Entry 8X5N (electron microscopy, 2.80 A resolution); this record covers chains A and D of the 8 polymer chains in the assembly.

# Chain A (and D)
Molecule: Endonuclease GajA
From: Bacillus cereus VD045
Notes: EC 3.1.-.-; chain D of this document is another copy of the same molecule, construct and numbering; everything in this record applies to it too
UniProt: J8H9C1 (GAJA_BACC6); numbering as in UniProt (aligned over 1-578)
Amino-acid sequence (578 residues; numbered 1 to 578; the number before each row is that of its first residue):
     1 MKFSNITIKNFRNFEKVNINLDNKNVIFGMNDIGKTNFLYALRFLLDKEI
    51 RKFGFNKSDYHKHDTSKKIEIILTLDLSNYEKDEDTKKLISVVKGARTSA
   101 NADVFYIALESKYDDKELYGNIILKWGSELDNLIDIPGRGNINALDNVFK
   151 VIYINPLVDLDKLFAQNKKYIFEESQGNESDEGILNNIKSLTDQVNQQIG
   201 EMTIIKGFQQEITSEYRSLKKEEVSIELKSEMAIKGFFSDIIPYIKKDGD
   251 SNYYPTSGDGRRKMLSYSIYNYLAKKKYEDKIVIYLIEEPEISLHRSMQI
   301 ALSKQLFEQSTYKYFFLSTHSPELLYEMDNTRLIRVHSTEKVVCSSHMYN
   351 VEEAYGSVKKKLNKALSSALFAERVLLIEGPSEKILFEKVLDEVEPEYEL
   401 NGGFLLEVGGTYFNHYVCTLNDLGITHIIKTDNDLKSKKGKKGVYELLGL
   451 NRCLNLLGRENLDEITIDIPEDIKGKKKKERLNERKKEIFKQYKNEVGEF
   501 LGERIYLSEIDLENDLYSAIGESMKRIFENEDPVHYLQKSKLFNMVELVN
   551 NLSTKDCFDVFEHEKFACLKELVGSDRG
Disordered / not traced: 157-257
Small-molecule neighbours:
  - ATP (adenosine-5'-triphosphate), molecule 1: Arg12, Asn13, Met30, Asn31, Asp32, Ile33, Gly34, Lys35, Thr36, Asn37, Ser58, Asp59, Tyr60, His61, Lys62, His63, Glu289, His320
  - ATP, molecule 2: Gly258, Asp259, Gly260, Ser293
Curated features (UniProtKB/Swiss-Prot):
  - binding site (ATP): Asp32 to Thr36
  - binding site (a divalent metal cation): Glu379, Glu383, Asp463, Glu464, Glu513
  - site (Interaction with GajB): Lys94, Arg97
  - mutagenesis: Lys35 (K35A: Retains endonuclease activity), His320 (H320A: Retains endonuclease activity, ATP only partially inhibits endonuclease activity), Glu379 (E379A: Loss of endonuclease activity), Asp511 (D511A: Loss of endonuclease activity), Lys541 (K541A: Loss of endonuclease activity)

# Chain A / chain D interface
Residue-residue contacts (105):
  Gly29(A) with His295(D)
  Met30(A) with His295(D)
  Asn31(A) with Arg261(D); Ser293(D), hydrogen bond (side chain-backbone); Leu294(D); His295(D), hydrogen bond (side chain-backbone)
  Asp32(A) with Gly258(D); Asp259(D), hydrogen bond (side chain-backbone); Arg261(D)
  Gly258(A) with Asp32(D)
  Asp259(A) with Asp32(D), hydrogen bond (backbone-side chain)
  Arg261(A) with Met30(D); Asn31(D); Asp32(D)
  Glu289(A) with Ser293(D)
  Ile292(A) with Ile292(D), hydrophobic
  Ser293(A) with Asn31(D), hydrogen bond (backbone-side chain); Glu289(D)
  Leu294(A) with Asn31(D); His320(D)
  His295(A) with Gly29(D); Met30(D); Asn31(D), hydrogen bond (backbone-side chain); His320(D); Phe371(D)
  Arg296(A) with Phe371(D); Glu399(D), salt bridge; Phe404(D)
  Ser297(A) with Glu399(D); Leu400(D)
  Ile300(A) with Glu399(D); Leu400(D), hydrophobic
  Ala301(A) with Leu400(D), hydrophobic
  His320(A) with Ser293(D); Leu294(D); His295(D)
  Ala354(A) with Asn550(D)
  Ser357(A) with Lys389(D), hydrogen bond; Val549(D), hydrogen bond (side chain-backbone); Asn550(D)
  Lys360(A) with Glu388(D); Asp392(D), salt bridge
  Lys361(A) with Pro381(D); Lys384(D); Ile385(D)
  Lys364(A) with Glu388(D), salt bridge; Tyr398(D); Glu399(D), salt bridge
  Phe371(A) with His295(D); Arg296(D)
  Pro381(A) with Lys361(D)
  Ile385(A) with Lys361(D)
  Glu388(A) with Lys360(D); Lys364(D), salt bridge
  Lys389(A) with Ser357(D), hydrogen bond
  Asp392(A) with Lys360(D), salt bridge
  Tyr398(A) with Lys364(D), hydrogen bond
  Glu399(A) with Ser297(D); Ile300(D); Tyr326(D); Lys364(D), salt bridge
  Leu400(A) with Ser297(D); Ile300(D), hydrophobic; Ala301(D), hydrophobic
  Glu407(A) with Glu407(D)
  Gly409(A) with Leu542(D)
  Gly410(A) with Leu542(D); Phe543(D); Val546(D)
  Lys436(A) with Tyr536(D), hydrogen bond; Phe543(D); Asn544(D), hydrogen bond; Glu547(D), salt bridge
  Ser437(A) with Tyr536(D); Lys539(D)
  Lys439(A) with Ile527(D), hydrogen bond (side chain-backbone); Phe528(D); Glu529(D); Tyr536(D); Glu547(D), salt bridge
  Gly440(A) with Glu529(D); Asn530(D), hydrogen bond (backbone-side chain)
  Leu448(A) with Phe543(D), hydrophobic
  Arg452(A) with Phe543(D)
  Lys474(A) with Lys474(D)
  Ile527(A) with Lys439(D), hydrogen bond (backbone-side chain)
  Phe528(A) with Lys439(D)
  Glu529(A) with Lys439(D); Gly440(D)
  Asn530(A) with Gly440(D), hydrogen bond (side chain-backbone)
  Tyr536(A) with Lys436(D), hydrogen bond; Ser437(D); Lys439(D)
  Lys539(A) with Ser437(D)
  Leu542(A) with Gly410(D)
  Phe543(A) with Gly410(D); Leu448(D), hydrophobic; Arg452(D)
  Asn544(A) with Lys436(D), hydrogen bond
  Val546(A) with Gly410(D)
  Glu547(A) with Lys436(D), salt bridge; Lys439(D), salt bridge
  Val549(A) with Ser357(D), hydrogen bond (backbone-side chain)
  Asn550(A) with Ala354(D); Ser357(D)
Also at the interface, not in a pair above, chain A (70 interface residues in all): Gly260, Met298, Lys304, Pro322, Glu323, Tyr326, Val358, Ser368, Glu379, Glu397, Phe404, Thr411, Tyr412, Lys438, Gly475, Lys478
Also at the interface, not in a pair above, chain D (71 interface residues in all): Gly260, Met298, Lys304, Pro322, Glu323, Val358, Ser368, Glu379, Glu397, Gly409, Thr411, Lys438, Gly475, Lys476, Ser540

# Overview
70 residues of chain A face 71 of chain D across their interface; the contacts include 19 hydrogen bonds and
11 salt bridges. Polar contacts include Arg296(A)-Glu399(D), Lys360(A)-Asp392(D) and Lys364(A)-Glu388(D).
Ligands of chain A: ATP.
Both chains are Endonuclease GajA (Bacillus cereus VD045). Entry 8X5N (Structure of ATP/Mg2+ bound Gabija
GajA-GajB 4:4 complex) was determined by electron microscopy, deposited together with 8JQB, 8JQC, 8WY5 and
8X51.
